Entry 1UWZ (X-ray diffraction, 1.99 A resolution); this record covers chains A and B.

== Chain A (and B) ==
Name: Cytidine deaminase
Source organism: Bacillus subtilis
Notes: EC 3.5.4.5; chain B of this document is another copy of the same molecule, construct and numbering; everything in this record applies to it too
UniProt: P19079 (CDD_BACSU); residues 1-136 here = UniProt positions 1-136
Sequence (136 residues; numbered 1 to 136; the number before each row is that of its first residue):
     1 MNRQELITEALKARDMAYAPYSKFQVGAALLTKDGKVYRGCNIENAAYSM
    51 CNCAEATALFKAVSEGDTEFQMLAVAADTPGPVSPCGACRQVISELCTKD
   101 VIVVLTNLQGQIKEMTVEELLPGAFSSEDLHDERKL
Unresolved in the structure: 131-136
Differences from the reference sequence: engineered mutation Ala56 (Arg in P19079)
Ion coordination: Zn2+: Cys53, Cys86, Cys89 (together with tetrahydrodeoxyuridine)
Residues lining bound ligands:
  - tetrahydrodeoxyuridine (THU), molecule 1: Ser22, Phe24, Val26, Asn42, Glu44, Cys51, Asn52, Cys53, Ala54, Glu55, Ser84, Pro85, Cys86, Cys89
  - tetrahydrodeoxyuridine (THU), molecule 2: Ala46, Ala47, Tyr48, Phe125, Leu130
Curated features (UniProtKB/Swiss-Prot):
  - active site: Glu55 (Proton donor)
  - binding site (substrate): Asn42 to Glu44
  - binding site (Zn(2+)): Cys53, Cys86, Cys89
  - mutagenesis: Cys53 (C53H: Loss of activity. Reduces activity 500-fold, without effect on zinc binding; when associated with Q-56)

== Chain A / chain B interface ==
Residue-residue contacts (26; chain A residue first):
  Phe24(A) - Phe125(B)  hydrophobic
  Phe24(A) - Asp129(B)
  Phe24(A) - Leu130(B)  hydrophobic
  Thr79(A) - Asp129(B)
  Pro80(A) - Asp129(B)
  Ser84(A) - Gly123(B)  hydrogen bond (side chain-backbone)
  Ser84(A) - Ala124(B)
  Ser84(A) - Phe125(B)  hydrogen bond (side chain-backbone)
  Cys86(A) - Gln91(B)
  Gly87(A) - Gly87(B)
  Gly87(A) - Ala88(B)
  Gly87(A) - Gln91(B)  hydrogen bond (backbone-side chain)
  Ala88(A) - Gly87(B)
  Ala88(A) - Ala88(B)
  Arg90(A) - Leu121(B)
  Gln91(A) - Cys86(B)
  Gln91(A) - Gly87(B)  hydrogen bond (side chain-backbone)
  Leu121(A) - Arg90(B)
  Pro122(A) - Arg90(B)
  Gly123(A) - Ser84(B)  hydrogen bond (backbone-side chain)
  Ala124(A) - Ser84(B)
  Phe125(A) - Phe24(B)  hydrophobic
  Phe125(A) - Ser84(B)  hydrogen bond (backbone-side chain)
  Asp129(A) - Phe24(B)
  Asp129(A) - Thr79(B)
  Leu130(A) - Phe24(B)  hydrophobic
Interface residues without a listed pair, chain A (18 interface residues in all): Pro85, Glu128
Interface residues without a listed pair, chain B (17 interface residues in all): Pro80, Pro122, Glu128

== In short ==
18 residues of chain A face 17 of chain B across their interface; the contacts include 6 hydrogen bonds. Polar
pairs include Ser84(A)-Gly123(B), Ser84(A)-Phe125(B) and Gly87(A)-Gln91(B). Ligands of chain A:
tetrahydrodeoxyuridine.
Chain A and chain B are both Cytidine deaminase (Bacillus subtilis); the structure, Bacillus subtilis cytidine
deaminase with an Arg56 - Ala substitution, was determined by X-ray diffraction together with 1UX1 from the
same study.
